8R0M - chains C and D of the 5 polymer chains in the assembly; structure by electron microscopy, 2.87 A resolution.

[Chain C (and D)]
Protein: Rhodopsin
Organism: Cryobacterium levicorallinum
Notes: chain D of this document is another copy of the same molecule, construct and numbering; everything in this record applies to it too
Reference sequence: A0A1I3DJQ0 (A0A1I3DJQ0_9MICO); residues 1-325 here correspond to UniProt positions 3-327 (UniProt number = residue number + 2)
Chain sequence (325 residues; numbered 1 to 325; the number before each row is that of its first residue):
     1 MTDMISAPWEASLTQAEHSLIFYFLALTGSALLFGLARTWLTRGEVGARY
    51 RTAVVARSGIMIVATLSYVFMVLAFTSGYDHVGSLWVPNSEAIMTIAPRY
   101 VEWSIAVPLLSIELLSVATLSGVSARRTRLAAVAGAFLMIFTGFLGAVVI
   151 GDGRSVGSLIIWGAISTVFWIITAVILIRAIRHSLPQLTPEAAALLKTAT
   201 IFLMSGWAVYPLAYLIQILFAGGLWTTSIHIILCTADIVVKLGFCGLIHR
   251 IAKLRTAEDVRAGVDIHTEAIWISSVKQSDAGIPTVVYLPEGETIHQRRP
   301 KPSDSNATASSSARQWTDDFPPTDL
Not modelled in the structure: 1-2, 285-325
Glycans and other covalent adducts: retinal (RET) linked to K241
Residues lining bound ligands:
  - eicosane (LFA), molecule 1: E17, L20, L224, T227, S228, I231, I232
  - eicosane (LFA), molecule 2: L20, F24, I231, T235, I238
  - eicosane (LFA), molecule 3: F137, F141, L145, I150
  - eicosane (LFA), molecule 4: I178, R182, L185, K197, T200, I201, M204
  - eicosane (LFA), molecule 5: T198, I201, F202, S205, G206, V209, I232, T235, A236, V239, V240
  - retinal (RET): Y100, E102, W103, A106, V107, L110, M139, I140, G143, G163, S166, T167, W170, W207, Y210, P211, Y214, D237, V240

[Interface between chain C and chain D]
Pairs across the interface (49; chain C residue first):
  Q15(C) - D152(D)
  A16(C) - V149(D)
  S19(C) - F144(D)
  S19(C) - V149(D)
  F22(C) - F70(D)  hydrophobic
  F22(C) - M94(D)  hydrophobic
  F22(C) - P98(D)  hydrophobic
  Y23(C) - Y100(D)
  Y23(C) - V101(D)  hydrophobic
  Y23(C) - S104(D)  hydrogen bond
  Y23(C) - F137(D)
  Y23(C) - F141(D)  hydrophobic
  Y23(C) - F144(D)  hydrophobic
  F24(C) - F141(D)  hydrophobic
  A26(C) - V101(D)
  L27(C) - V101(D)
  L27(C) - S104(D)
  L27(C) - I105(D)  hydrophobic
  L27(C) - F137(D)  hydrophobic
  S30(C) - V63(D)
  S30(C) - V101(D)
  L33(C) - I62(D)  hydrophobic
  L33(C) - L66(D)  hydrophobic
  F34(C) - V55(D)  hydrophobic
  F34(C) - G59(D)
  F34(C) - L109(D)  hydrophobic
  A37(C) - I62(D)  hydrophobic
  R38(C) - V55(D)
  L41(C) - W40(D)  hydrophobic
  L41(C) - R43(D)
  L41(C) - R51(D)
  L41(C) - S58(D)
  T42(C) - V55(D)
  E45(C) - R51(D)  salt bridge
  R250(C) - R126(D)
  E269(C) - A48(D)
  E269(C) - R51(D)  salt bridge
  A270(C) - A48(D)
  A270(C) - D265(D)
  W272(C) - R49(D)
  W272(C) - V264(D)  hydrophobic
  W272(C) - D265(D)  hydrogen bond
  S274(C) - G122(D)
  S274(C) - R126(D)  hydrogen bond
  S275(C) - R49(D)
  K277(C) - V264(D)  hydrogen bond (side chain-backbone)
  A281(C) - P284(D)
  G282(C) - P284(D)
  I283(C) - P284(D)
Other interface residues (no listed pair), chain C (33 interface residues in all): H18, L20, A31, T76, H81, W86, T268
Other interface residues (no listed pair), chain D (35 interface residues in all): V54, S90, S121, L145, V148, I266

[Summary]
33 residues of chain C and 35 residues of chain D are in contact, with 4 hydrogen bonds and 2 salt bridges.
Polar pairs include E45(C)-R51(D), E269(C)-R51(D) and Y23(C)-S104(D). Ligands of chain C: 5 copies of
eicosane. Retinal is covalently linked to K241(C).
Both chains are Rhodopsin (Cryobacterium levicorallinum). Entry 8R0M (Cryo-EM structure of the microbial
rhodopsin CryoR1 at pH 8.0 in detergent) was determined by electron microscopy, deposited together with 8R0K,
8R0L, 8R0N, 8R0O and 8R0P.
